8IY9 - chains B and H of the 5 polymer chains in the assembly; structure by electron microscopy, 3.37 A resolution.

== Chain B ==
Protein: Guanine nucleotide-binding protein G(I)/G(S)/G(T) subunit beta-1
From: Homo sapiens
Reference sequence: P62873 (GBB1_HUMAN); residues 3-340 here = UniProt positions 3-340
Chain sequence (350 residues; row label = number of the first residue in the row; numbers below 1 keep their minus sign (Met-9 is residue -9)):
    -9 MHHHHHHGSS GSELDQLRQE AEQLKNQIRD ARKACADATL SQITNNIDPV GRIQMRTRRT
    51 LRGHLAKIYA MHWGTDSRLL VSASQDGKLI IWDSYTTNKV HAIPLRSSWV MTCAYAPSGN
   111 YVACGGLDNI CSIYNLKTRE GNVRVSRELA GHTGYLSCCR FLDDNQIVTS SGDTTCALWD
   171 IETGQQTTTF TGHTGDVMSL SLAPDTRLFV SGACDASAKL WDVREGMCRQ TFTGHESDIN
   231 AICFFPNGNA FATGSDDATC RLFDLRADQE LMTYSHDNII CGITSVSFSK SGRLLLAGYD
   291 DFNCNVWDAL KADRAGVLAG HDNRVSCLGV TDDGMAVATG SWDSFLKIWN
Disordered / not traced: -9 to 2
Sequence notes: initiating methionine (-9); expression tag (-8 to 2)
Curated features (UniProtKB/Swiss-Prot):
  - modified residue: His266 (Phosphohistidine)
  - natural variant: Leu30 (L30F: In MRD42; uncertain significance), Arg52 (R52G: In MRD42), Gly64 (G64V: In MRD42), Asp76 (D76E: In MRD42; D76G: In MRD42), Gly77 (G77S: In MRD42), Lys78 (K78R: In MRD42), Ile80 (I80N: In MRD42; I80T: In MRD42), His91 (H91R: In MRD42; uncertain significance), Ala92 (A92T: In MRD42), Pro94 (P94S: In MRD42), Leu95 (L95P: In MRD42), Arg96 (R96L: In MRD42), 5 further natural variant entries in UniProt

== Chain H ==
Protein: ScFv16 (Antibody Fragment)
From: Mus musculus
Notes: antibody fragment or engineered binder
Chain sequence (248 residues; each row starts with the number of its first residue):
     1 DVQLVESGGG LVQPGGSRKL SCSASGFAFS SFGMHWVRQA PEKGLEWVAY ISSGSGTIYY
    61 ADTVKGRFTI SRDDPKNTLF LQMTSLRSED TAMYYCVRSI YYYGSSPFDF WGQGTTLTVS
   121 SGGGGSGGGG SGGGGSDIVM TQATSSVPVT PGESVSISCR SSKSLLHSNG NTYLYWFLQR
   181 PGQSPQLLIY RMSNLASGVP DRFSGSGSGT AFTLTISRLE AEDVGVYYCM QHLEYPLTFG
   241 AGTKLELK
Disordered / not traced: 73-75, 121-134
Cystine bridges: Cys22-Cys96, Cys159-Cys229

== How chain B and chain H interact ==
Contacting residue pairs - 12 pairs, chain B then chain H:
  Arg68(B) - Tyr103(H)
  Leu69(B) - Tyr103(H)  hydrophobic
  Val90(B) - Tyr102(H)  hydrophobic
  His91(B) - Tyr102(H)
  Arg129(B) - Val2(H)
  Arg129(B) - Arg98(H)  hydrogen bond (backbone-side chain)
  Arg129(B) - Phe110(H)
  Glu130(B) - Gly26(H)
  Glu130(B) - Phe27(H)
  Glu130(B) - Ala28(H)  hydrogen bond (backbone-backbone)
  Glu130(B) - Phe32(H)
  Gly131(B) - Phe32(H)
Also at the interface, not in a pair above, chain B (9 interface residues in all): Leu126, Asn132
Also at the interface, not in a pair above, chain H (11 interface residues in all): Ile100, Asp109

== In short ==
9 residues of chain B face 11 of chain H across their interface; the contacts include 2 hydrogen bonds. Among
the polar pairs are Arg129(B)-Arg98(H) and Glu130(B)-Ala28(H).
Here chain B is Guanine nucleotide-binding protein G(I)/G(S)/G(T) subunit beta-1 (Homo sapiens) and chain H is
ScFv16 (Antibody Fragment) (Mus musculus). Entry 8IY9 (Structure of Niacin-GPR109A-G protein complex) was
determined by electron microscopy (same publication as 8IYH, 8IYW, 8JER and 8JHN).
